Entry 9MII (electron microscopy, 3.30 A resolution); this record covers chains B and G of the 14 polymer chains in the assembly.

== Chain B ==
Molecule: Envelope glycoprotein gp160
Organism: Human immunodeficiency virus 1
Reference sequence: Q2N0S6 (Q2N0S6_9HIV1); residues 512-664 here correspond to UniProt positions 509-661 (UniProt number = residue number - 3)
Sequence (153 residues; each row starts with the number of its first residue):
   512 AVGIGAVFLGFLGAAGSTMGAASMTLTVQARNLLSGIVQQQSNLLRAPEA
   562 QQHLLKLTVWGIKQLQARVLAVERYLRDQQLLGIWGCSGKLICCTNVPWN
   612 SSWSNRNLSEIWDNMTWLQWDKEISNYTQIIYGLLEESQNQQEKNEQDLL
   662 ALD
Disordered / not traced: 512-519, 546-568
Construct notes: conflict Pro559 (Ile556 in Q2N0S6), Cys605 (Thr602 in Q2N0S6)
Disulfides: Cys598-Cys604
Glycans and other covalent adducts: N-acetylglucosamine (NAG) linked to Asn637

== Chain G ==
Molecule: RM20A3 heavy chain Fv
Organism: Macaca mulatta
Sequence (125 residues; row label = number of the first residue in the row; a row labelled like 82A-82C holds insertion residues (82A, then the next letters in order)):
     1 EVQLVETGGGLVQPGGSLKLSCRASGYTFSSFAMSWVRQAPGKGLEWVSL
    51 IN
   52A D
    53 RGGLTFYVDSVKGRFTISRDNSKNTLSLQM
82A-82C HSL
    83 RDGDTAVYYCATGGMSSA
100A-100H LQSSKYYF
   101 DFWGQGALVTVSS
Disordered / not traced: 113
Disulfides: Cys22-Cys92

== Interface between chain B and chain G ==
Pairs across the interface - 7 pairs, chain B then chain G:
  Gly531(B) with Leu100A(G)
  Ser534(B) with Leu100A(G)
  Leu619(B) with Ala100(G); Leu100A(G); Gln100B(G); Ser100C(G)
  Trp623(B) with Leu100A(G)

== Summary ==
Chain B and chain G each contribute 4 residues to their interface. Covalently linked N-acetylglucosamine: at
Asn637(B).
Here chain B is Envelope glycoprotein gp160 (Human immunodeficiency virus 1) and chain G is RM20A3 heavy chain
Fv (Macaca mulatta). Entry 9MII (253-7A03 Fab in complex with HIV-1 BG505 SOSIP Env trimer and RM20A3 Fab) was
determined by electron microscopy, deposited together with 9MIA, 9MIB, 9MIC, 9MID, 9MIF, 9MIH and 4 further
entries.
